3BDP - chains T and A of the 3 polymer chains in the assembly; structure by X-ray diffraction, 1.90 A resolution.

[Chain T]
Molecule: 10-nt DNA strand
Sequence (10 nucleotides; row label = number of the first residue in the row):
    18 AGCATCATGC

[Chain A]
Protein: Protein (DNA polymerase I)
From: Geobacillus stearothermophilus
Notes: EC 2.7.7.7
UniProt: P52026 (DPO1_BACST); aligned to UniProt positions 297-876 over residues 297-876 (the alignment contains insertions or deletions, so no single offset holds)
Sequence (580 residues; numbered 297 to 876; the number before each row is that of its first residue):
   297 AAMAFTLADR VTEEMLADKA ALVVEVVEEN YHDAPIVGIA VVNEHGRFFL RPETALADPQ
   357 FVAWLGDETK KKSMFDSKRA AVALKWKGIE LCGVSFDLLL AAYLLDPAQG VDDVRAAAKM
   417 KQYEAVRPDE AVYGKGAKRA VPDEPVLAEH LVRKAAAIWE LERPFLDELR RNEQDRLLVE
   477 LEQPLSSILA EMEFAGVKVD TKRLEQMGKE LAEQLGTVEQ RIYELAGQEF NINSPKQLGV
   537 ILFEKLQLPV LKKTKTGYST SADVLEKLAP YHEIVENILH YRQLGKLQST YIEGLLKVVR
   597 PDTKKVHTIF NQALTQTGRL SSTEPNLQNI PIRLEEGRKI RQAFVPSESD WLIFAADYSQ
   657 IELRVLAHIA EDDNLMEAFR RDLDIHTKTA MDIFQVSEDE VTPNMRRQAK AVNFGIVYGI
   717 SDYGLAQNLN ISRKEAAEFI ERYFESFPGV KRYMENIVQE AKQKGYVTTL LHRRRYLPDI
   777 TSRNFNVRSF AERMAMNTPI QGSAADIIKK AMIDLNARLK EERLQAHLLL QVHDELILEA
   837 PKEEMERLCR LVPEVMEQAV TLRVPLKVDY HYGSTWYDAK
Differences from the reference sequence: conflict Ala298 (Lys in P52026), Arg411 (Ala in P52026), Glu456 (Ala in P52026), Lys505 (Glu in P52026), Gly512 (Arg in P52026), Thr550 (Ser in P52026), His823 (Arg824 in P52026)

[Chain T / chain A interface]
Residue-residue contacts (30):
  DA18(T) - Phe710(A)  base contact
  DA18(T) - Tyr714(A)  sugar contact
  DA18(T) - Phe786(A)  phosphate contact
  DA18(T) - Arg789(A)  phosphate contact
  DG19(T) - Arg615(A)  base contact
  DG19(T) - Arg771(A)  salt bridge to the phosphate
  DG19(T) - Phe786(A)  phosphate contact
  DC20(T) - Leu610(A)  phosphate contact
  DC20(T) - Thr611(A)  phosphate contact
  DC20(T) - Gln612(A)  hydrogen bond to the phosphate
  DC20(T) - Ser617(A)  phosphate contact
  DA21(T) - Leu610(A)  phosphate contact
  DA21(T) - Ser617(A)  hydrogen bond to the phosphate
  DA21(T) - Ser618(A)  sugar contact
  DA21(T) - Thr619(A)  sugar contact
  DA21(T) - Asn622(A)  hydrogen bond to the sugar
  DT22(T) - Lys582(A)  hydrogen bond to the base
  DT22(T) - Thr619(A)  phosphate contact
  DT22(T) - Glu620(A)  hydrogen bond to the phosphate
  DC23(T) - Ser585(A)  sugar contact
  DC23(T) - Thr586(A)  sugar contact
  DC23(T) - Gly590(A)  phosphate contact
  DA24(T) - Asn529(A)  phosphate contact
  DA24(T) - Ser585(A)  phosphate contact
  DT25(T) - Asn527(A)  hydrogen bond to the phosphate
  DT25(T) - Asn529(A)  phosphate contact
  DT25(T) - Ser530(A)  phosphate contact
  DG26(T) - Asn527(A)  phosphate contact
  DG26(T) - Ser530(A)  hydrogen bond to the phosphate
  DG26(T) - Gln533(A)  phosphate contact
Also at the interface, not in a pair above, chain A (28 interface residues in all): Lys532, Glu589, Pro621, Asn625, Met790, Gln797

[In short]
9 residues of chain T face 28 of chain A across their interface; the contacts include 7 hydrogen bonds and 1
salt bridge. Among the polar pairs are DT22(T)-Lys582(A), DA21(T)-Asn622(A) and DC20(T)-Gln612(A).
Here chain T is a 10-nt DNA strand and chain A is Protein (DNA polymerase I) (Geobacillus stearothermophilus).
Entry 3BDP (DNA polymerase I/DNA complex) was determined by X-ray diffraction together with 2BDP and 4BDP from
the same study.
